Entry 2HAX (X-ray diffraction, 1.29 A resolution); this record covers chains A and B of the 4 polymer chains in the assembly.

# Chain A (and B)
Protein: Cold shock protein cspB
Source organism: Bacillus caldolyticus
Notes: chain B of this document is another copy of the same molecule, construct and numbering; everything in this record applies to it too
Reference sequence: P41016 (CSPB_BACCL); residue numbers follow UniProt; this construct covers 1-66
Sequence (66 residues; row label = number of the first residue in the row):
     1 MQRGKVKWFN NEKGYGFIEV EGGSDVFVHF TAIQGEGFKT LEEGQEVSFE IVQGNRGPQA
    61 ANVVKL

# Interface between chain A and chain B
Residue-residue contacts (109):
  M1(A) - S48(B)
  M1(A) - F49(B)
  M1(A) - E50(B)  hydrogen bond (backbone-side chain)
  Q2(A) - S48(B)
  Q2(A) - F49(B)  hydrogen bond (backbone-backbone)
  Q2(A) - I51(B)
  R3(A) - E46(B)  salt bridge
  R3(A) - V47(B)
  R3(A) - F49(B)
  R3(A) - L66(B)
  G4(A) - E46(B)
  G4(A) - V47(B)  hydrogen bond (backbone-backbone)
  K5(A) - G44(B)  hydrogen bond (side chain-backbone)
  K5(A) - Q45(B)
  K5(A) - E46(B)  salt bridge
  V6(A) - L41(B)  hydrophobic
  V6(A) - E42(B)
  V6(A) - E43(B)
  V6(A) - G44(B)  hydrogen bond (backbone-backbone)
  V6(A) - Q45(B)  hydrogen bond (backbone-backbone)
  K7(A) - E43(B)
  F9(A) - T40(B)
  F9(A) - L41(B)
  N11(A) - F38(B)
  N11(A) - T40(B)  hydrogen bond
  I18(A) - V47(B)  hydrophobic
  I18(A) - F49(B)  hydrophobic
  I18(A) - A60(B)  hydrophobic
  V20(A) - F49(B)  hydrophobic
  V26(A) - F49(B)  hydrophobic
  V26(A) - I51(B)  hydrophobic
  V26(A) - Q59(B)
  V26(A) - A60(B)
  F27(A) - P58(B)
  F27(A) - Q59(B)
  F27(A) - A60(B)  hydrogen bond (backbone-backbone)
  V28(A) - L41(B)  hydrophobic
  V28(A) - V63(B)  hydrophobic
  F30(A) - K39(B)
  A32(A) - A60(B)
  A32(A) - N62(B)
  A32(A) - V63(B)  hydrogen bond (backbone-backbone)
  I33(A) - K39(B)
  I33(A) - T40(B)
  I33(A) - L41(B)  hydrophobic
  I33(A) - V63(B)
  Q34(A) - N62(B)
  Q34(A) - V63(B)  hydrogen bond (backbone-backbone)
  Q34(A) - V64(B)
  G35(A) - K39(B)
  E36(A) - G35(B)
  G37(A) - G37(B)
  G37(A) - F38(B)
  G37(A) - K39(B)
  F38(A) - N11(B)
  F38(A) - G37(B)
  F38(A) - F38(B)  hydrogen bond (backbone-backbone)
  K39(A) - F30(B)
  K39(A) - I33(B)  hydrogen bond (side chain-backbone)
  K39(A) - Q34(B)
  K39(A) - G35(B)  hydrogen bond (side chain-backbone)
  K39(A) - E36(B)
  K39(A) - G37(B)
  T40(A) - F9(B)
  T40(A) - N11(B)  hydrogen bond
  T40(A) - I33(B)
  L41(A) - V6(B)  hydrophobic
  L41(A) - F9(B)
  L41(A) - V28(B)  hydrophobic
  L41(A) - I33(B)  hydrophobic
  E42(A) - V6(B)
  E43(A) - V6(B)
  E43(A) - K7(B)
  G44(A) - V6(B)  hydrogen bond (backbone-backbone)
  Q45(A) - G4(B)
  Q45(A) - K5(B)
  Q45(A) - V6(B)  hydrogen bond (backbone-backbone)
  E46(A) - R3(B)  salt bridge
  E46(A) - G4(B)
  E46(A) - K5(B)  salt bridge
  V47(A) - Q2(B)
  V47(A) - R3(B)
  V47(A) - G4(B)  hydrogen bond (backbone-backbone)
  V47(A) - I18(B)  hydrophobic
  S48(A) - M1(B)
  S48(A) - Q2(B)
  F49(A) - M1(B)
  F49(A) - Q2(B)  hydrogen bond (backbone-backbone)
  F49(A) - R3(B)
  F49(A) - G4(B)
  F49(A) - I18(B)  hydrophobic
  F49(A) - V20(B)  hydrophobic
  F49(A) - V26(B)  hydrophobic
  E50(A) - M1(B)  hydrogen bond (side chain-backbone)
  I51(A) - Q2(B)
  Q59(A) - V26(B)
  Q59(A) - F27(B)
  A60(A) - I18(B)  hydrophobic
  A60(A) - V26(B)
  A60(A) - F27(B)  hydrogen bond (backbone-backbone)
  A60(A) - A32(B)
  N62(A) - A32(B)
  N62(A) - Q34(B)
  V63(A) - V28(B)  hydrophobic
  V63(A) - A32(B)  hydrogen bond (backbone-backbone)
  V63(A) - I33(B)
  V63(A) - Q34(B)  hydrogen bond (backbone-backbone)
  V64(A) - Q34(B)
  L66(A) - R3(B)
Also at the interface, not in a pair above, chain A (44 interface residues in all): P58, A61, K65
Also at the interface, not in a pair above, chain B (45 interface residues in all): W8, A61, K65

# Summary
Chain A and chain B form an interface of 44 and 45 residues respectively, with 22 hydrogen bonds and 4 salt
bridges. Among the polar pairs are R3(A)-E46(B), K5(A)-E46(B) and M1(A)-E50(B).
Both chains are Cold shock protein cspB (Bacillus caldolyticus). Entry 2HAX (Crystal structure of Bacillus
caldolyticus cold shock protein in complex with hexathymidine) was determined by X-ray diffraction.
